PDB entry 6O6H | X-ray diffraction, 2.50 A resolution | chain A

Chain A:
Molecule: Amyloid beta A4 precursor protein-binding family B member 1-interacting protein
From: Mus musculus
Reference sequence: Q8R5A3 (AB1IP_MOUSE); residue numbers follow UniProt; this construct covers 150-437
Sequence (291 residues; each row starts with the number of its first residue):
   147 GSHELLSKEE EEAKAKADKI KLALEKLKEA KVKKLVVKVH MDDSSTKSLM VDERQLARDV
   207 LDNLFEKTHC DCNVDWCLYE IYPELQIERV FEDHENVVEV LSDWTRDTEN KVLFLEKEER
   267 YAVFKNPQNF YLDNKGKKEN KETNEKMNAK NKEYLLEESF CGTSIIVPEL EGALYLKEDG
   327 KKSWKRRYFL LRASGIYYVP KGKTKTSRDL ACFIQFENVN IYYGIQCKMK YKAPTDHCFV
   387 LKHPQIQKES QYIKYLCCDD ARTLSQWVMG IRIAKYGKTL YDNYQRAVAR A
Disordered / not traced: 147-170, 279-289
Construct notes: expression tag (147-149)
Reported in the primary citation:
  - self-association interface (contacts with another copy of this molecule); pairs are residue here / residue on that copy: Glu299-Lys378, Tyr321-Arg436 (hydrogen bond), Arg432
  - mutagenesis - Y267E, Y267E/Y427E, Y427E, A435Y: increased localization
  - mutagenesis - Y267E/Y427E, A435Y: increased signaling
  - mutagenesis - H389A/Y398A: unchanged localization
  - mutagenesis - Y267F, Y427F: decreased localization
  - mutagenesis - Y267F, Y427F: decreased signaling
  - post-translational modification sites: Tyr267, Tyr277, Tyr398, Tyr427
  - mutagenesis - H389A/Y398A: unchanged signaling

In short:
From the paper: Y267E, Y267E/Y427E and Y427E, among others, increase localization; modification sites Tyr267,
Tyr277 and Tyr398 among others; 7 substitutions were tested in all.
Chain A is Amyloid beta A4 precursor protein-binding family B member 1-interacting protein (Mus musculus); the
structure, RIAM cc-RA-PH structure in the P21212 space group, was determined by X-ray diffraction (same
publication as 6OLU).
